8FJW - chain A; structure by X-ray diffraction, 2.08 A resolution.

Chain A:
Protein: Trifunctional purine biosynthetic protein adenosine-3
From: Homo sapiens
Notes: EC 6.3.4.13, 6.3.3.1, 2.1.2.2
UniProtKB: P22102 (PUR2_HUMAN); residues 808-1010 here = UniProt positions 808-1010
Sequence (210 residues; each row starts with the number of its first residue):
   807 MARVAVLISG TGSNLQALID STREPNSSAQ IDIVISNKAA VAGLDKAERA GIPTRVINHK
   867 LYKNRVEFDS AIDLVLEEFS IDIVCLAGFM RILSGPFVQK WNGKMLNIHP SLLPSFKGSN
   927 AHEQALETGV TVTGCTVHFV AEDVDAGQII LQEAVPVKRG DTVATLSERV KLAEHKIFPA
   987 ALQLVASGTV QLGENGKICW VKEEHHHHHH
Not modelled in the structure: 807, 1008-1016
Differences from the reference sequence: initiating methionine (807); expression tag (1011-1016)
Ligand contacts:
  - glycinamide ribonucleotide (GAR): Gly816, Thr817, Gly818, Ser819, Asn820, Leu821, Ala893, Gly894, Met896, Asn913, Ile914, His915, Pro916, Ser925, Lys977, Glu980
  - Y79 (N-{4-[4-(2-amino-4-oxo-3,4-dihydro-5H-pyrrolo[3,2-d]pyrimidin-5-yl)butyl]-2-fluorobenzoyl}-L-glutamic acid): Arg871, Leu892, Phe895, Met896, Arg897, Ile898, Leu899, Val904, Asn913, Gly924, Ser925, His944, Val946, Ala947, Glu948, Val950
Reported in the primary citation:
  - binding site for Y79: Arg871, Met896, Arg897, Ile898, Leu899, Ala947, Glu948

In short:
Bound to chain A: glycinamide ribonucleotide and compound Y79. From the paper: a binding site for Y79 at
Arg871, Met896 and Arg897 among others.
Chain A is Trifunctional purine biosynthetic protein adenosine-3 (Homo sapiens); the structure, Human GAR
transformylase in complex with GAR substrate and AGF347 inhibitor, was determined by X-ray diffraction,
deposited together with 8FJV, 8FJX and 8FJY.
